5M66 - chains A and B of the 4 polymer chains in the assembly; structure by X-ray diffraction, 1.95 A resolution.

[Chain A (and B)]
Molecule: Adenosylhomocysteinase
From: Bradyrhizobium elkanii
Notes: EC 3.3.1.1; chain B of this document is another copy of the same molecule, construct and numbering; everything in this record applies to it too
Reference sequence: A0A087WNH6 (A0A087WNH6_BRAEL); residues -5 to 473 here correspond to UniProt positions 1-479 (UniProt number = residue number + 6)
Sequence (479 residues; each row starts with the number of its first residue; numbers below 1 keep their minus sign (Gly-5 is residue -5)):
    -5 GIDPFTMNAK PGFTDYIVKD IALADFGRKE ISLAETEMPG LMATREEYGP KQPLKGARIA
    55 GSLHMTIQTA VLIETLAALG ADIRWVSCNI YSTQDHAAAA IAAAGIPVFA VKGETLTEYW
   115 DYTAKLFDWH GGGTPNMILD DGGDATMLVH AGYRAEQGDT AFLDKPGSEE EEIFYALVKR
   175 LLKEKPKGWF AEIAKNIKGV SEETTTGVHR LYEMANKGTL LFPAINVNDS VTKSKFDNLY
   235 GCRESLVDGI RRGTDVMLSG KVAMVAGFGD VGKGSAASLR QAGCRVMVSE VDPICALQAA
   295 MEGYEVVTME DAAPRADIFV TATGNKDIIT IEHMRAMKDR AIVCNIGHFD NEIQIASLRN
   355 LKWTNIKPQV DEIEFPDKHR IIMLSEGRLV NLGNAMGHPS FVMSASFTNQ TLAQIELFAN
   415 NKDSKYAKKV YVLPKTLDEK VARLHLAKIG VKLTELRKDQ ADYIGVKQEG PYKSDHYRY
Unresolved in the structure: -5 to 5 (chain B: -5 to 5, 415-418)
Bound ions: Na+: Gln62, Met390, His392
Residues lining bound ligands:
  - adenosine (ADN): Leu57, His58, Thr60, Gln62, Thr63, Cys82, Asp135, Glu197, Thr198, Lys227, Asp231, Leu383, Asn385, Leu386, Met390, Gly391, His392, Met397, Phe401
  - NAD (nicotinamide-adenine-dinucleotide), molecule 1: Thr198, Thr199, Thr200, Lys227, Asp231, Asn232, Cys236, Ala260, Gly261, Phe262, Gly263, Asp264, Val265, Gly266, Ser283, Glu284, Val285, Asp286, Cys289, Ala316, Thr317, Gly318, Asn319, Ile322, Ile340, Gly341, His342, Leu383, Asn385, Leu386, His392
  - NAD, molecule 2: Thr448, Leu450, Gln454, Ile458, Lys467, Tyr471
What the authors report for this chain:
  - binding site for adenosine: His58, Thr60, Gln62, Asp135, Glu197, Thr198, Lys227, Asp231, His392
  - conformationally variable residues (side-chain flip): His342, Phe343
  - Na+ coordination: Gln62, Met390, His392

[How chain A and chain B interact]
Residue-residue contacts (139; chain A residue first):
  Asp223(A) with Arg472(B), hydrogen bond (backbone-side chain)
  Val225(A) with Ile288(B), hydrophobic; Arg472(B)
  Lys229(A) with Lys229(B); Gln292(B); Arg472(B); Tyr473(B), hydrogen bond (side chain-backbone)
  Phe230(A) with Ile288(B); Leu291(B), hydrophobic; Gln292(B); Met295(B), hydrophobic
  Tyr234(A) with Gln292(B); Met295(B), hydrophobic; Glu296(B), hydrogen bond
  Arg237(A) with Met295(B), hydrogen bond (side chain-backbone); Glu296(B), salt bridge
  Gly263(A) with Tyr471(B)
  Asp264(A) with Tyr471(B); Tyr473(B)
  Lys267(A) with Tyr473(B)
  Ser283(A) with Thr448(B)
  Glu284(A) with Leu447(B); Thr448(B), hydrogen bond (backbone-backbone)
  Val285(A) with Leu447(B); Thr448(B); Leu450(B), hydrophobic; Tyr466(B)
  Asp286(A) with Tyr466(B); Lys467(B), salt bridge
  Pro287(A) with Glu433(B); Ala436(B); Arg437(B); Leu440(B); Leu447(B), hydrophobic; Tyr466(B)
  Ile288(A) with Val225(B), hydrophobic; Thr226(B); Phe230(B); Glu433(B); Ala436(B); Tyr473(B), hydrophobic
  Cys289(A) with Lys467(B)
  Ala290(A) with Leu447(B), hydrophobic
  Leu291(A) with Phe230(B), hydrophobic; Ala436(B), hydrophobic; Leu440(B), hydrophobic; Ile443(B), hydrophobic
  Gln292(A) with Lys229(B); Phe230(B); Tyr234(B); Tyr473(B), hydrogen bond (side chain-backbone)
  Ala294(A) with Ile443(B), hydrophobic; Val445(B), hydrophobic
  Met295(A) with Phe230(B), hydrophobic; Tyr234(B), hydrophobic; Arg237(B), hydrogen bond (backbone-side chain); Phe395(B), hydrophobic; Ile443(B), hydrophobic
  Glu296(A) with Tyr234(B), hydrogen bond; Arg237(B), salt bridge
  Val300(A) with Gly444(B); Val445(B), hydrophobic; Lys446(B), hydrogen bond (backbone-backbone)
  Thr302(A) with Lys446(B)
  Gly318(A) with Tyr457(B); Ile458(B)
  Asn319(A) with Leu450(B); Gln454(B), hydrogen bond (side chain-backbone); Tyr457(B); Ile458(B)
  Lys320(A) with Asp453(B), salt bridge; Gln454(B), hydrogen bond (backbone-side chain); Tyr457(B)
  Asp321(A) with Arg451(B), hydrogen bond (backbone-side chain); Gln454(B), hydrogen bond (backbone-side chain)
  Ile322(A) with Gln454(B)
  His342(A) with Tyr457(B), hydrogen bond
  Asn345(A) with Tyr457(B), hydrogen bond
  Phe395(A) with Met295(B), hydrophobic
  Asp432(A) with Ile288(B)
  Glu433(A) with Pro287(B); Ile288(B)
  Ala436(A) with Pro287(B); Ile288(B), hydrophobic; Leu291(B), hydrophobic
  Arg437(A) with Pro287(B)
  Leu440(A) with Pro287(B), hydrophobic
  Ile443(A) with Leu291(B), hydrophobic; Ala294(B), hydrophobic; Met295(B), hydrophobic
  Val445(A) with Ala294(B), hydrophobic; Val300(B), hydrophobic
  Lys446(A) with Val300(B), hydrogen bond (backbone-backbone); Thr302(B); Asp305(B), salt bridge
  Leu447(A) with Glu284(B); Val285(B); Asp286(B); Pro287(B), hydrophobic; Ala290(B), hydrophobic
  Thr448(A) with Ser283(B); Glu284(B), hydrogen bond (backbone-backbone); Val285(B)
  Leu450(A) with Val285(B), hydrophobic; Asn319(B)
  Arg451(A) with Asp321(B), hydrogen bond (side chain-backbone); Thr324(B)
  Gln454(A) with Asn319(B); Lys320(B); Asp321(B); Ile322(B)
  Tyr457(A) with His203(B); Gly318(B); Asn319(B); Lys320(B); His342(B), hydrogen bond; Asn345(B), hydrogen bond
  Ile458(A) with Asn319(B)
  Tyr466(A) with Val285(B); Asp286(B); Pro287(B)
  Lys467(A) with Asp286(B), salt bridge; Cys289(B)
  His470(A) with Asp223(B), salt bridge
  Tyr471(A) with Gly263(B); Asp264(B); Arg472(B), hydrogen bond (backbone-side chain)
  Arg472(A) with Asp223(B), hydrogen bond (side chain-backbone); Val225(B); Lys229(B), hydrogen bond (backbone-side chain); Tyr471(B), hydrogen bond (side chain-backbone); Arg472(B)
  Tyr473(A) with Lys229(B), hydrogen bond (backbone-side chain); Asp264(B); Lys267(B); Asp286(B); Ile288(B), hydrophobic; Cys289(B), hydrophobic; Gln292(B)
Other interface residues (no listed pair), chain A (62 interface residues in all): Ser224, Thr226, Val301, Lys429, His439, Gly444, Glu449, Asp453, Asp469
Other interface residues (no listed pair), chain B (64 interface residues in all): Ser224, Val301, Phe343, Lys429, Asp432, His439, Asp469

[In short]
Chain A and chain B form an interface of 62 and 64 residues respectively, with 25 hydrogen bonds and 7 salt
bridges. Among the polar pairs are Arg237(A)-Glu296(B), Asp286(A)-Lys467(B) and Lys320(A)-Asp453(B). The paper
reports a binding site for adenosine at His58(A), Thr60(A) and Gln62(A) among others; Na+ coordination by
Gln62(A), Met390(A) and His392(A).
Both chains are Adenosylhomocysteinase (Bradyrhizobium elkanii). Entry 5M66 (Crystal structure of
S-adenosyl-L-homocysteine hydrolase from Bradyrhizobium elkanii in complex with adenosine) was determined by
X-ray diffraction together with 5M5K, 5M65 and 5M67 from the same study.
